Entry 4QZ0 (X-ray diffraction, 3.00 A resolution); this record covers chains S and T of the 28 polymer chains in the assembly.

# Chain S
Molecule: Proteasome subunit alpha type-6
From: Saccharomyces cerevisiae
Notes: EC 3.4.25.1
Reference sequence: P40302 (PSA6_YEAST); residues 0-233 here correspond to UniProt positions 1-234 (UniProt number = residue number + 1)
Sequence (234 residues; numbered 0 to 233; the number before each row is that of its first residue; numbering starts at 0):
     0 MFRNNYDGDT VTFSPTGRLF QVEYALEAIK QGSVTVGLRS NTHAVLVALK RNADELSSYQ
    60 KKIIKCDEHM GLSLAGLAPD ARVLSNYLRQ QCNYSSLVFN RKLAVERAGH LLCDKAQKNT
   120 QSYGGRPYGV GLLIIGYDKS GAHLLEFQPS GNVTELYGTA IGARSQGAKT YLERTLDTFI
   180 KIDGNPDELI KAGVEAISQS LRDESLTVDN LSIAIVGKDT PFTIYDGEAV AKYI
Not modelled in the structure: 0-2
UniProt features mapped onto this chain:
  - modified residue: Ser13 (Phosphoserine)
  - cross-link: Lys190 (Glycyl lysine isopeptide (Lys-Gly) (interchain with G-Cter in ubiquitin))

# Chain T
Molecule: Probable proteasome subunit alpha type-7
From: Saccharomyces cerevisiae
Notes: EC 3.4.25.1
Reference sequence: P21242 (PSA7_YEAST); residues -3 to 284 here correspond to UniProt positions 1-288 (UniProt number = residue number + 4)
Sequence (288 residues; numbered -3 to 284; the number before each row is that of its first residue; numbers below 1 keep their minus sign (Met-3 is residue -3)):
    -3 MTSIGTGYDL SNSVFSPDGR NFQVEYAVKA VENGTTSIGI KCNDGVVFAV EKLITSKLLV
    57 PQKNVKIQVV DRHIGCVYSG LIPDGRHLVN RGREEAASFK KLYKTPIPIP AFADRLGQYV
   117 QAHTLYNSVR PFGVSTIFGG VDKNGAHLYM LEPSGSYWGY KGAATGKGRQ SAKAELEKLV
   177 DHHPEGLSAR EAVKQAAKII YLAHEDNKEK DFELEISWCS LSETNGLHKF VKGDLLQEAI
   237 DFAQKEINGD DDEDEDDSDN VMSSDDENAP VATNANATTD QEGDIHLE
Not modelled in the structure: -3 to 1, 245-284
UniProt features mapped onto this chain:
  - modified residue: Thr-2 (N-acetylthreonine)

# Interface between chain S and chain T
Contacting residue pairs - 64 pairs, chain S then chain T:
  Asn4(S) - Leu6(T)
  Tyr5(S) - Asp5(T)  hydrogen bond
  Tyr5(S) - Leu6(T)  hydrophobic
  Thr9(S) - Arg126(T)
  Val10(S) - Gln19(T)
  Val10(S) - Asn123(T)
  Val10(S) - Ser124(T)
  Val10(S) - Val125(T)
  Val10(S) - Arg126(T)
  Thr11(S) - Leu6(T)
  Thr11(S) - Gln19(T)
  Phe12(S) - Gln19(T)  hydrogen bond (backbone-side chain)
  Phe12(S) - Tyr22(T)
  Phe12(S) - Ala23(T)  hydrophobic
  Phe12(S) - Leu77(T)  hydrophobic
  Phe12(S) - Arg126(T)
  Phe12(S) - Pro127(T)
  Ser13(S) - Tyr22(T)
  Pro14(S) - Tyr22(T)  hydrophobic
  Pro14(S) - Lys25(T)
  Thr15(S) - Lys25(T)
  Gly16(S) - Tyr22(T)
  Gly16(S) - Lys25(T)
  Gly16(S) - Ala26(T)
  Leu18(S) - Leu77(T)  hydrophobic
  Leu18(S) - Arg126(T)
  Glu105(S) - Lys59(T)
  His109(S) - Arg82(T)
  Cys112(S) - Arg82(T)
  Asp113(S) - Arg82(T)  salt bridge
  Asp113(S) - Asn86(T)
  Gln116(S) - Pro79(T)
  Gln116(S) - Asp80(T)
  Gln116(S) - His83(T)  hydrogen bond
  Gln116(S) - Arg126(T)
  Thr119(S) - Arg126(T)  hydrogen bond (backbone-side chain)
  Gln120(S) - His119(T)
  Gln120(S) - Val125(T)
  Gln120(S) - Arg126(T)  hydrogen bond (backbone-backbone)
  Gln120(S) - Phe128(T)
  Ser121(S) - Ser124(T)
  Tyr122(S) - Ser124(T)  hydrogen bond (backbone-backbone)
  His142(S) - Lys59(T)
  Ser149(S) - Pro79(T)
  Gly150(S) - Pro79(T)
  Asn151(S) - Ile78(T)
  Asn151(S) - Pro79(T)
  Thr153(S) - Leu55(T)
  Thr153(S) - Asn60(T)
  Glu154(S) - Val56(T)
  Glu154(S) - Lys59(T)
  Glu154(S) - Asn60(T)  hydrogen bond (backbone-side chain)
  Leu155(S) - Leu54(T)
  Leu155(S) - Leu55(T)  hydrophobic
  Leu155(S) - Val56(T)
  Tyr156(S) - Leu54(T)  hydrogen bond (backbone-backbone)
  Tyr156(S) - Val56(T)
  Tyr156(S) - Pro57(T)
  Gly157(S) - Leu54(T)
  Lys168(S) - Leu54(T)
  Leu171(S) - Leu54(T)
  Glu172(S) - Ser52(T)  hydrogen bond
  Glu172(S) - Lys53(T)  hydrogen bond (side chain-backbone)
  Leu175(S) - Lys53(T)
Also at the interface, not in a pair above, chain S (36 interface residues in all): Arg38, Lys117, Val152
Also at the interface, not in a pair above, chain T (30 interface residues in all): Gly129

# Overview
36 residues of chain S face 30 of chain T across their interface, with 10 hydrogen bonds and 1 salt bridge.
Polar contacts include Asp113(S)-Arg82(T), Tyr5(S)-Asp5(T) and Phe12(S)-Gln19(T).
Here chain S is Proteasome subunit alpha type-6 and chain T is Probable proteasome subunit alpha type-7, both
from Saccharomyces cerevisiae. Entry 4QZ0 (yCP beta5-M45V mutant in complex with the epoxyketone inhibitor ONX
0914) was determined by X-ray diffraction, deposited together with 4QUX, 4QUY, 4QV0, 4QV1, 4QV3, 4QV4 and 42
further entries.
